Entry 4YWB (X-ray diffraction, 1.50 A resolution); this record covers chain A.

Chain A:
Molecule: Phosphoenolpyruvate carboxykinase, cytosolic [GTP]
Source organism: Rattus norvegicus
Notes: EC 4.1.1.32
Reference sequence: P07379 (PCKGC_RAT); residues 1-622 here = UniProt positions 1-622
Sequence (622 residues; numbered 1 to 622; the number before each row is that of its first residue):
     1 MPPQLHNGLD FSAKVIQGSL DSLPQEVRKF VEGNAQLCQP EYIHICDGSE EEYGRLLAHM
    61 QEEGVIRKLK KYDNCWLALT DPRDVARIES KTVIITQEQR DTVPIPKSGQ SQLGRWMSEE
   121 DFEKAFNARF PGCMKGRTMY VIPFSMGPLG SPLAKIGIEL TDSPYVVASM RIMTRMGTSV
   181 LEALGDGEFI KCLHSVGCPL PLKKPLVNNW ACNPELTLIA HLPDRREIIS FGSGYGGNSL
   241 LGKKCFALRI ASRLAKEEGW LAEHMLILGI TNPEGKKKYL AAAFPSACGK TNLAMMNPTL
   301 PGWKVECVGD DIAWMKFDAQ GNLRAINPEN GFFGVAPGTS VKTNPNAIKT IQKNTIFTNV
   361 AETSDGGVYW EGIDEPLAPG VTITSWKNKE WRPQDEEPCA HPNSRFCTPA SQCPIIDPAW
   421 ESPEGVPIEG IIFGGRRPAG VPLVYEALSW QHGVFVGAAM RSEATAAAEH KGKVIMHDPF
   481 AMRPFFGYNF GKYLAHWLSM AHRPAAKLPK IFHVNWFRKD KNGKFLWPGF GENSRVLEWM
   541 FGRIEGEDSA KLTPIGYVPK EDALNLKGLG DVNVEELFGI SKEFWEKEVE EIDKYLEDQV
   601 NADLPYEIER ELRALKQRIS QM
Disordered / not traced: 1-2, 394-396, 467-471
Covalent attachments: 3-sulfanylpyridine-2-carboxylic acid (1WD) linked to Cys288
Bound ions: Mn2+ site 1: Glu63, His502, Glu607; Na+: Leu79, Asn208; Mn2+ site 2: Lys244, His264, Asp311 (together with oxalic acid)
Ligand contacts:
  - 3-sulfanylpyridine-2-carboxylic acid (1WD): Phe284, Gly289, Gly434, Gly435, Arg436, Ser462, Val514, Asn515, Trp516, Phe517
  - oxalic acid (OXD): Arg87, Lys243, Lys244, His264, Ser286, Asp311, Arg405, Phe485
Curated features (UniProtKB/Swiss-Prot):
  - region: Gly457 to Gly487 (Omega-loop)
  - active site: Cys288
  - binding site (substrate): Arg87, Tyr235 to Gly237, Ser286, Asn403 to Arg405
  - binding site (Mn(2+)): Lys244, His264, Asp311
  - binding site (GTP): Ala287 to Asn292, Arg405, Arg436, Phe530 to Asn533
  - modified residue: Ser19 (Phosphoserine), Lys70 (N6-acetyllysine), Lys71 (N6-acetyllysine), Ser90 (Phosphoserine), Lys91 (N6-acetyllysine), Ser118 (Phosphoserine), Thr178 (Phosphothreonine), Ser286 (Phosphoserine), Lys473 (N6-acetyllysine), Lys521 (N6-acetyllysine), Lys524 (N6-acetyllysine), Lys594 (N6-acetyllysine)
  - mutagenesis: Glu89 (E89A/D/Q: Abolished phosphoenolpyruvate carboxykinase activity; decreased affinity for oxaloacetate), Ser90 (S90A: Decreased phosphorylation and increased acetylation levels), Lys91 (K91Q: 3-fold decrease of affinity for phosphoenolpyruvate), His477 (H477R: Destabilization of the closed state of the omega-loop, resulting in decreased capture rates for the weaker binding substrates associated with catalysis in the phosphoenolpyruvate to ...)

Overview:
Chain A binds oxalic acid and 3-sulfanylpyridine-2-carboxylic acid. The Mn2+ site 1 is built by Glu63, His502
and Glu607. The Na+ site is built by Leu79 and Asn208. Curated annotation (UniProt) lists active-site residue
Cys288, 8 substrate-binding residues, 3 Mn2+-binding residues and 12 GTP-binding residues.
Chain A is Phosphoenolpyruvate carboxykinase, cytosolic [GTP] (Rattus norvegicus); the structure, Structure of
rat cytosolic pepck in complex with 3-mercaptopicolinic acid and oxalic acid, was determined by X-ray
diffraction, deposited together with 4YW8, 4YW9 and 4YWD.
